Entry 7PXA (electron microscopy, 2.80 A resolution); this record covers chains 0 and W of the 35 polymer chains in the assembly.

[Chain 0]
Name: Proteasome subunit alpha
Organism: Mycobacterium tuberculosis
UniProtKB: A0A655IUE1 (A0A655IUE1_MYCTX); numbering as in UniProt (aligned over 1-248)
Amino-acid sequence (248 residues; row label = number of the first residue in the row):
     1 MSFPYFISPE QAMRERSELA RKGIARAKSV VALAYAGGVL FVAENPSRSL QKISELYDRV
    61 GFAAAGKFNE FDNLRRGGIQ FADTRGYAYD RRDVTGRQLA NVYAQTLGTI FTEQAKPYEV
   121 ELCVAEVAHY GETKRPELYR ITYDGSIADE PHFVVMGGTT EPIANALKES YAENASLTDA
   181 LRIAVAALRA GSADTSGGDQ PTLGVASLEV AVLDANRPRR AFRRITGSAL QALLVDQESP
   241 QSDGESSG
Not modelled in the structure: 1-7, 191-202, 235-248

[Chain W]
Name: Proteasome subunit beta
Organism: Mycobacterium tuberculosis
Notes: EC 3.4.25.1
UniProtKB: A0A045HFG5 (A0A045HFG5_MYCTX); residues 244-534 here correspond to UniProt positions 1-291 (UniProt number = residue number - 243)
Amino-acid sequence (291 residues; numbered 244 to 534; the number before each row is that of its first residue):
   244 MTWPLPDRLS INSLSGTPAV DLSSFTDFLR RQAPELLPAS ISGGAPLAGG DAQLPHGTTI
   304 VALKYPGGVV MAGDRRSTQG NMISGRDVRK VYITDDYTAT GIAGTAAVAV EFARLYAVEL
   364 EHYEKLEGVP LTFAGKINRL AIMVRGNLAA AMQGLLALPL LAGYDIHASD PQSAGRIVSF
   424 DAAGGWNIEE EGYQAVGSGS LFAKSSMKKL YSQVTDGDSG LRVAVEALYD AADDDSATGG
   484 PDLVRGIFPT AVIIDADGAV DVPESRIAEL ARAIIESRSG ADTFGSDGGE K
Not modelled in the structure: 244-300

[How chain 0 and chain W interact]
Contacting residue pairs (20; chain 0 residue first):
  Arg85(0) with Tyr366(W); Glu370(W), salt bridge
  Tyr87(0) with Asn381(W), hydrogen bond (backbone-side chain)
  Ala88(0) with Asn381(W), hydrogen bond (backbone-side chain); Arg382(W), hydrogen bond (backbone-side chain)
  Tyr89(0) with Tyr366(W), hydrophobic; Leu374(W), hydrophobic; Ala377(W); Gly378(W); Asn381(W); Arg382(W)
  Asp90(0) with Thr375(W); Ala377(W); Gly378(W)
  Asp93(0) with Leu374(W); Thr375(W), hydrogen bond; Gly378(W)
  Arg97(0) with Glu370(W), hydrogen bond (side chain-backbone)
  Gln98(0) with Tyr366(W); Glu370(W)
Interface residues without a listed pair, chain W (9 interface residues in all): Ile385

[Overview]
8 residues of chain 0 and 9 residues of chain W are in contact, with 5 hydrogen bonds and 1 salt bridge. Polar
contacts include Arg85(0)-Glu370(W), Tyr87(0)-Asn381(W) and Ala88(0)-Asn381(W).
Here chain 0 is Proteasome subunit alpha and chain W is Proteasome subunit beta, both from Mycobacterium
tuberculosis. Entry 7PXA (Open-gate mycobacterium 20S CP proteasome in complex MPA - global 3D refinement) was
determined by electron microscopy, deposited together with 7PX9, 7PXB, 7PXC and 7PXD.
